Entry 1MTS (X-ray diffraction, 1.90 A resolution); this record covers chain A.

== Chain A ==
Protein: Trypsin
From: Bos taurus
Notes: EC 3.4.21.4
Reference sequence: P00760 (TRY1_BOVIN); the construct lacks a stretch of the UniProt sequence and is renumbered around it, so the offset changes along the chain: 16-34 = UniProt 21-39; 37-67 = UniProt 40-70; 69-125 = UniProt 71-127; 127-130 = UniProt 128-131; 6 more segments
Sequence (223 residues; each row starts with the number of its first residue; note: 10 numbers in that range are skipped by the numbering (no residue carries them; nothing is unmodelled there)):
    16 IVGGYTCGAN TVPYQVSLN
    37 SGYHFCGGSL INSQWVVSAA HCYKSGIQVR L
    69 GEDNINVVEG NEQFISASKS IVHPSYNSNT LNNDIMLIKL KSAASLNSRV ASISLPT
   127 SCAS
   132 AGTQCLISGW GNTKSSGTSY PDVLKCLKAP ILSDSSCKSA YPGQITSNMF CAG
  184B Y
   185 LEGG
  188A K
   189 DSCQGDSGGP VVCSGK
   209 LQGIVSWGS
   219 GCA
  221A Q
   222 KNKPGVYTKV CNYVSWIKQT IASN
Disulfides: Cys22-Cys157, Cys42-Cys58, Cys128-Cys232, Cys136-Cys201, Cys168-Cys182, Cys191-Cys220
Bound ions: Ca2+: Asn72, Ile73, Asn74, Val75
Ligand contacts: bx5633 (BX3; (+)-2-[4-[(-1-acetimidoyl-4-piperidinyl)oxy]-3-(7-amidino-2-naphthyl)propionic acid): Asn97, Thr98, Leu99, Gln175, Asp189, Ser190, Cys191, Gln192, Ser195, Val213, Ser214, Trp215, Gly216, Gly219, Cys220, Gly226, Val227, Tyr228
Reported in the primary citation:
  - binding site for bx5633: Asn97, Gln175, Asp189, Trp215
  - conformationally variable residues (side-chain flip): Gln175, Gln192

== Overview ==
Ligands of chain A: bx5633. The Ca2+ site is built by Asn72, Ile73, Asn74 and Val75. From the paper: a binding
site for bx5633 at Asn97, Gln175 and Asp189 among others; conformational variability at Gln175 and Gln192.
Chain A is Trypsin (Bos taurus); the structure, Factor xa specific inhibitor in complex with bovine trypsin,
was determined by X-ray diffraction together with 1MTU, 1MTV and 1MTW from the same study.
